PDB entry 6HKO | electron microscopy, 3.42 A resolution | chains A and F of the 17 polymer chains in the assembly

Chain A:
Molecule: DNA-directed RNA polymerase I subunit RPA190
From: Saccharomyces cerevisiae (strain ATCC 204508 / S288c)
Notes: EC 2.7.7.6
UniProt: P10964 (RPA1_YEAST); residue numbers follow UniProt; this construct covers 1-1664
Sequence (1664 residues; numbered 1 to 1664; the number before each row is that of its first residue):
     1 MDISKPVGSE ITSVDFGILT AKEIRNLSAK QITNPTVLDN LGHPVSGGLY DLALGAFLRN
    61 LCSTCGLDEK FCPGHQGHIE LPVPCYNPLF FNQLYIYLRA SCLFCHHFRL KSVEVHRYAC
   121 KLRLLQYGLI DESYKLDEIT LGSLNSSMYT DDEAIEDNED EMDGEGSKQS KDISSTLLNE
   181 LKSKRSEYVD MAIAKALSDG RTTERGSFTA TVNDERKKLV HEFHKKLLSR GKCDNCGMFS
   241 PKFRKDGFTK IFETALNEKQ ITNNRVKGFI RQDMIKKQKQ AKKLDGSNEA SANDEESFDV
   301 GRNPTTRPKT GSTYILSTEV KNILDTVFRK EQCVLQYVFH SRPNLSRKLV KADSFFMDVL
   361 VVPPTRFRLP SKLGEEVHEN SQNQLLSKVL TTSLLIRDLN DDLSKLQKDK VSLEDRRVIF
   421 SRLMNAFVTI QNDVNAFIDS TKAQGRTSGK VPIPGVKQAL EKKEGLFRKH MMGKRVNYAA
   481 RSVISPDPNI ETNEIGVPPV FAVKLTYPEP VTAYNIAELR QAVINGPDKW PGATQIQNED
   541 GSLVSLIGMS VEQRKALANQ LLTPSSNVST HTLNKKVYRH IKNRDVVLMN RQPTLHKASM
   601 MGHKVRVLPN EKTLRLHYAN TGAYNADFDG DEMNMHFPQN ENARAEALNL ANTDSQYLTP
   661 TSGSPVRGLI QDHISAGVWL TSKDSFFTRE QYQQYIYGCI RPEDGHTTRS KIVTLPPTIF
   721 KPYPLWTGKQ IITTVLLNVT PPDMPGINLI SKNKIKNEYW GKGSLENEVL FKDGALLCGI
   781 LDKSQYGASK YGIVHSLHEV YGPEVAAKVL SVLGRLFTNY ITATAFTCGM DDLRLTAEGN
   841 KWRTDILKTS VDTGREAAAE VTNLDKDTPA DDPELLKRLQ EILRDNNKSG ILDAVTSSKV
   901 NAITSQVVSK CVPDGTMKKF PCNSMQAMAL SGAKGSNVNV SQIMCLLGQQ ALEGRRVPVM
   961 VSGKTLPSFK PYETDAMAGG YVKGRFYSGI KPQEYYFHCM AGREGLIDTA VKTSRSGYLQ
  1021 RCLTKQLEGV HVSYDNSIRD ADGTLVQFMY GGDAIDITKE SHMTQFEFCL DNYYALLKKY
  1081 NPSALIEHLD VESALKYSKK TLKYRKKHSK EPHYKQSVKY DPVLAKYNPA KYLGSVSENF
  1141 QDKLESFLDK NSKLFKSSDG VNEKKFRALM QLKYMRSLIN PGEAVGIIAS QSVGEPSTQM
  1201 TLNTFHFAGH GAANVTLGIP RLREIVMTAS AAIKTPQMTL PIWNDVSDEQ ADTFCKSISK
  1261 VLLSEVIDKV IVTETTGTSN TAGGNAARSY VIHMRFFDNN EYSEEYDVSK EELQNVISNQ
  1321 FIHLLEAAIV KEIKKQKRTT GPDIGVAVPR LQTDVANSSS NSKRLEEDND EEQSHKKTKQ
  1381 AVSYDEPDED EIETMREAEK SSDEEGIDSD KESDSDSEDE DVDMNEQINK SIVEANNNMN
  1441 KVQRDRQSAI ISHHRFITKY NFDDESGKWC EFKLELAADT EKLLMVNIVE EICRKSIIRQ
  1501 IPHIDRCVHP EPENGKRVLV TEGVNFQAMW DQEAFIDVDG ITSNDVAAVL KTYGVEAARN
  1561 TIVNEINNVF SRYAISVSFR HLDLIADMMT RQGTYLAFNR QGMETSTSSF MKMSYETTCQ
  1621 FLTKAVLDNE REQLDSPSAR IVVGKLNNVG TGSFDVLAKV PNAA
Disordered / not traced: 141-171, 269-311, 407-412, 446-450, 1154-1159, 1203-1213, 1278-1286, 1339-1432, 1664
Metal / ion sites: Zn2+ site 1: Cys62, Cys65, Cys72, His75; Zn2+ site 2: Cys102, Cys105, Cys233, Cys236; Mg2+: Asp627, Asp629, Asp631 (shared with 1 residue of chain R)
Small-molecule neighbours: phosphomethylphosphonic acid guanylate ester (G2P): Arg591, Pro593, Asn625, Asp627, Thr1009, Leu1202
UniProt features mapped onto this chain:
  - region: Pro992 to Glu1004 (Bridging helix)
  - binding site (Zn(2+)): Cys62, Cys65, Cys72, His75, Cys102, Cys105, Cys233, Cys236
  - binding site (Mg(2+)): Asp627, Asp629, Asp631
  - modified residue (Phosphoserine): Ser889, Ser1636

Chain F:
Molecule: DNA-directed RNA polymerases I, II, and III subunit RPABC2
From: Saccharomyces cerevisiae (strain ATCC 204508 / S288c)
UniProt: P20435 (RPAB2_YEAST); numbering as in UniProt (aligned over 1-155)
Sequence (155 residues; row label = number of the first residue in the row):
     1 MSDYEEAFND GNENFEDFDV EHFSDEETYE EKPQFKDGET TDANGKTIVT GGNGPEDFQQ
    61 HEQIRRKTLK EKAIPKDQRA TTPYMTKYER ARILGTRALQ ISMNAPVFVD LEGETDPLRI
   121 AMKELAEKKI PLVIRRYLPD GSFEDWSVEE LIVDL
Disordered / not traced: 1-54, 155
UniProt features mapped onto this chain:
  - region: Leu111 to Leu132 (Leucine-zipper)
  - modified residue: Ser24 (Phosphoserine)

Chain A / chain F interface:
Residue-residue contacts (86):
  Ile3(A) - Leu99(F)  hydrophobic
  Ser4(A) - Met103(F)
  Pro510(A) - Ser102(F)
  Thr512(A) - Ile101(F)
  Thr512(A) - Ser102(F)
  Thr512(A) - Asn104(F)
  Tyr514(A) - Ile101(F)  hydrogen bond (side chain-backbone)
  Tyr514(A) - Ser102(F)
  Tyr514(A) - Thr115(F)
  Tyr514(A) - Pro117(F)
  Asn515(A) - Thr115(F)  hydrogen bond (side chain-backbone)
  Glu518(A) - Thr115(F)  hydrogen bond
  Asn574(A) - Ser102(F)  hydrogen bond (side chain-backbone)
  Asn574(A) - Met103(F)
  Asn574(A) - Asn104(F)
  Arg584(A) - Thr115(F)  hydrogen bond
  Arg584(A) - Asp116(F)
  Glu641(A) - Gly95(F)
  Glu641(A) - Ala98(F)
  Glu641(A) - Leu99(F)
  Glu641(A) - Leu118(F)
  Asn642(A) - Gly95(F)
  Asn642(A) - Thr96(F)  hydrogen bond (side chain-backbone)
  Asn642(A) - Leu99(F)
  Arg644(A) - Asp116(F)  salt bridge
  Arg644(A) - Leu118(F)
  Ala645(A) - Ala91(F)
  Ala645(A) - Gly95(F)
  Ala645(A) - Leu118(F)  hydrophobic
  Glu646(A) - Ala91(F)
  Leu648(A) - Leu118(F)  hydrophobic
  Asn649(A) - Arg90(F)  hydrogen bond
  Asn649(A) - Leu94(F)
  Leu650(A) - Lys87(F)
  Leu650(A) - Tyr88(F)  hydrophobic
  Ser1033(A) - Pro139(F)
  Tyr1034(A) - Thr81(F)
  Tyr1034(A) - Glu89(F)  hydrogen bond
  Tyr1034(A) - Arg136(F)
  Tyr1034(A) - Tyr137(F)
  Asp1035(A) - Leu138(F)
  Asp1035(A) - Pro139(F)
  Arg1039(A) - Pro139(F)
  Leu1085(A) - Tyr84(F)
  His1088(A) - Pro83(F)
  His1088(A) - Ile152(F)
  Leu1089(A) - Tyr84(F)
  Asn1128(A) - Ala80(F)  hydrogen bond (side chain-backbone)
  Asn1128(A) - Thr81(F)
  Ala1130(A) - Thr82(F)  hydrogen bond (backbone-side chain)
  Ala1130(A) - Pro83(F)
  Ala1130(A) - Tyr84(F)
  Lys1131(A) - Arg79(F)
  Lys1131(A) - Pro83(F)
  Met1175(A) - Tyr84(F)
  Arg1176(A) - Tyr84(F)
  Arg1176(A) - Asp154(F)
  Asn1180(A) - Lys87(F)
  Pro1181(A) - Thr86(F)
  Gly1182(A) - Tyr88(F)
  Glu1183(A) - Lys87(F)
  Glu1183(A) - Tyr88(F)  hydrogen bond
  Gly1650(A) - Tyr88(F)
  Thr1651(A) - Tyr88(F)
  Thr1651(A) - Arg92(F)  hydrogen bond (backbone-side chain)
  Gly1652(A) - Arg92(F)
  Phe1654(A) - Tyr88(F)
  Phe1654(A) - Glu89(F)
  Phe1654(A) - Arg92(F)  hydrogen bond (backbone-side chain)
  Phe1654(A) - Ile134(F)  hydrophobic
  Phe1654(A) - Arg135(F)
  Phe1654(A) - Tyr137(F)  hydrophobic
  Asp1655(A) - Val133(F)
  Asp1655(A) - Ile134(F)
  Asp1655(A) - Arg135(F)  hydrogen bond (backbone-backbone)
  Asp1655(A) - Tyr137(F)  hydrogen bond
  Val1656(A) - Arg92(F)
  Val1656(A) - Leu132(F)  hydrophobic
  Val1656(A) - Val133(F)
  Leu1657(A) - Leu132(F)
  Leu1657(A) - Val133(F)  hydrogen bond (backbone-backbone)
  Leu1657(A) - Arg135(F)
  Ala1658(A) - Pro131(F)
  Ala1658(A) - Leu132(F)  hydrophobic
  Lys1659(A) - Pro131(F)  hydrogen bond (backbone-backbone)
  Lys1659(A) - Val133(F)
Other interface residues (no listed pair), chain A (51 interface residues in all): Glu509, Val511, Lys576, Lys604, Asn640, Ser655, Ala1184, Leu1646, Ser1653
Other interface residues (no listed pair), chain F (43 interface residues in all): Ile93, Gln100, Leu111, Glu114, Arg119, Glu150

Overview:
51 residues of chain A and 43 residues of chain F are in contact, with 17 hydrogen bonds and 1 salt bridge.
Polar contacts include Arg644(A)-Asp116(F), Tyr514(A)-Ile101(F) and Asn515(A)-Thr115(F). Bound to chain A:
phosphomethylphosphonic acid guanylate ester.
Here chain A is DNA-directed RNA polymerase I subunit RPA190 and chain F is DNA-directed RNA polymerases I,
II, and III subunit RPABC2, both from Saccharomyces cerevisiae (strain ATCC 204508 / S288c). Entry 6HKO (Yeast
RNA polymerase I elongation complex bound to nucleotide analog GMPCPP) was determined by electron microscopy
(same publication as 6HLQ, 6HLR and 6HLS).
